PDB entry 1JTQ | X-ray diffraction, 2.50 A resolution | chains A and B

== Chain A (and B) ==
Protein: Thymidylate synthase
From: Escherichia coli
Notes: EC 2.1.1.45; chain B of this document is another copy of the same molecule, construct and numbering; everything in this record applies to it too
UniProtKB: P0A884 (TYSY_ECOLI); residues 1-264 here = UniProt positions 1-264
Sequence (264 residues; each row starts with the number of its first residue):
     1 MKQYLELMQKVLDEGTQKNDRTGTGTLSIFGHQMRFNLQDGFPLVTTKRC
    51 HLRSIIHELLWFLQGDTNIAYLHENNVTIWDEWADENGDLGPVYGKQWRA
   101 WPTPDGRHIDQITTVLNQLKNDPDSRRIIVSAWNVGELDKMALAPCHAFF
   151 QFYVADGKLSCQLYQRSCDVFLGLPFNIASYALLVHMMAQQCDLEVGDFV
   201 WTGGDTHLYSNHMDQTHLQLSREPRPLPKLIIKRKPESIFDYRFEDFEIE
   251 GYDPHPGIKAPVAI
Glycans and other covalent adducts: 2'-deoxyuridine 5'-monophosphate (UMP) linked to C146
Modified / non-standard residues: M1 (n-carboxymethionine; CXM)
Differences from the reference sequence: modified residue (1)
Curated features (UniProtKB/Swiss-Prot):
  - active site: C146 (Nucleophile)
  - binding site (dUMP): R21, R126, R127, R166 to D169, N177, H207 to Y209
  - binding site ((6R)-5,10-methylene-5,6,7,8-tetrahydrofolate): H51, D169, A263

== Interface between chain A and chain B ==
Contacting residue pairs (102):
  T16(A) - D156(B)
  K18(A) - D124(B)  hydrogen bond (side chain-backbone)
  K18(A) - Y153(B)
  K18(A) - V154(B)
  N19(A) - D124(B)
  D20(A) - R126(B)  salt bridge
  R21(A) - R127(B)
  T26(A) - R126(B)
  S28(A) - Y153(B)  hydrogen bond
  I29(A) - Y153(B)
  F30(A) - R35(B)  hydrogen bond (backbone-side chain)
  F30(A) - Q151(B)
  F30(A) - Y153(B)  hydrophobic
  F30(A) - S160(B)
  F30(A) - C161(B)
  F30(A) - Q162(B)
  G31(A) - Q33(B)
  G31(A) - R35(B)  hydrogen bond (backbone-side chain)
  G31(A) - Q162(B)
  H32(A) - Q33(B)
  Q33(A) - H32(B)
  Q33(A) - Q33(B)  hydrogen bond (side chain-backbone)
  Q33(A) - T202(B)
  R35(A) - F30(B)  hydrogen bond (side chain-backbone)
  R35(A) - G31(B)  hydrogen bond (side chain-backbone)
  W101(A) - W101(B)  hydrophobic
  W101(A) - W133(B)
  W101(A) - N134(B)
  W101(A) - V135(B)
  W101(A) - G136(B)
  T103(A) - G136(B)
  P104(A) - P102(B)  hydrophobic
  P104(A) - P104(B)
  D105(A) - K140(B)  salt bridge
  R107(A) - G136(B)
  R107(A) - D139(B)  salt bridge
  R107(A) - K140(B)
  I109(A) - V135(B)
  Q111(A) - V135(B)
  D124(A) - K18(B)  salt bridge
  D124(A) - N19(B)
  R126(A) - D20(B)  salt bridge
  R126(A) - T26(B)
  R126(A) - R166(B)  hydrogen bond (backbone-side chain)
  R126(A) - S167(B)  hydrogen bond
  R126(A) - D205(B)
  R126(A) - H207(B)
  R126(A) - Y209(B)  hydrogen bond
  R127(A) - R21(B)
  R127(A) - L143(B)
  R127(A) - A144(B)
  R127(A) - R166(B)
  I129(A) - W133(B)  hydrophobic
  I129(A) - R166(B)
  S131(A) - W133(B)
  W133(A) - I129(B)
  W133(A) - S131(B)
  W133(A) - F149(B)  hydrophobic
  V135(A) - W101(B)
  V135(A) - I109(B)  hydrophobic
  V135(A) - Q111(B)
  G136(A) - W101(B)
  L143(A) - R127(B)
  A144(A) - R127(B)
  F149(A) - W133(B)  hydrophobic
  F149(A) - Y164(B)  hydrophobic
  Q151(A) - F30(B)
  Q151(A) - Y164(B)  hydrogen bond
  Q151(A) - R166(B)
  Q151(A) - G204(B)
  Y153(A) - K18(B)
  Y153(A) - S28(B)  hydrogen bond
  Y153(A) - F30(B)  hydrophobic
  Y153(A) - D205(B)
  V154(A) - K18(B)  hydrogen bond (backbone-side chain)
  D156(A) - T16(B)
  S160(A) - F30(B)
  C161(A) - F30(B)
  Q162(A) - F30(B)
  Q162(A) - Y164(B)  hydrogen bond
  Q162(A) - T202(B)
  Q162(A) - G203(B)  hydrogen bond (side chain-backbone)
  Q162(A) - G204(B)
  Y164(A) - F149(B)  hydrophobic
  Y164(A) - Q151(B)  hydrogen bond
  Y164(A) - Q162(B)  hydrogen bond
  Y164(A) - Y164(B)  hydrophobic
  R166(A) - R126(B)  hydrogen bond (side chain-backbone)
  R166(A) - R127(B)
  R166(A) - I129(B)
  R166(A) - Q151(B)
  S167(A) - R126(B)
  T202(A) - Q33(B)
  T202(A) - Q162(B)
  T202(A) - T202(B)
  G203(A) - Q162(B)  hydrogen bond (backbone-side chain)
  G204(A) - Q151(B)
  G204(A) - Q162(B)
  D205(A) - R126(B)
  D205(A) - Y153(B)
  H207(A) - R126(B)  hydrogen bond
  Y209(A) - R126(B)  hydrogen bond
Also at the interface, not in a pair above, chain A (56 interface residues in all): T22, P102, P123, N134, E137, D139, A148, F152, A155
Also at the interface, not in a pair above, chain B (54 interface residues in all): I29, T103, R107, P123, E137, A155, V200

== In short ==
56 residues of chain A face 54 of chain B across their interface; the contacts include 21 hydrogen bonds and 5
salt bridges. Among the polar pairs are D20(A)-R126(B), D105(A)-K140(B) and R107(A)-D139(B).
Both chains are Thymidylate synthase (Escherichia coli). Entry 1JTQ (E. coli TS Complex with dUMP and the
Pyrrolo(2,3-d)pyrimidine-based Antifolate LY341770) was determined by X-ray diffraction (same publication as
1JTU, 1JU6, 1JUJ and 1JUT).
